PDB entry 1SDE | X-ray diffraction, 1.15 A resolution | chain A

== Chain A ==
Name: D-alanyl-D-alanine carboxypeptidase
From: Streptomyces sp
Notes: EC 3.4.16.4
UniProtKB: P15555 (DAC_STRSR); residues 1-347 here correspond to UniProt positions 32-378 (UniProt number = residue number + 31)
Chain sequence (347 residues; numbered 1 to 347; the number before each row is that of its first residue):
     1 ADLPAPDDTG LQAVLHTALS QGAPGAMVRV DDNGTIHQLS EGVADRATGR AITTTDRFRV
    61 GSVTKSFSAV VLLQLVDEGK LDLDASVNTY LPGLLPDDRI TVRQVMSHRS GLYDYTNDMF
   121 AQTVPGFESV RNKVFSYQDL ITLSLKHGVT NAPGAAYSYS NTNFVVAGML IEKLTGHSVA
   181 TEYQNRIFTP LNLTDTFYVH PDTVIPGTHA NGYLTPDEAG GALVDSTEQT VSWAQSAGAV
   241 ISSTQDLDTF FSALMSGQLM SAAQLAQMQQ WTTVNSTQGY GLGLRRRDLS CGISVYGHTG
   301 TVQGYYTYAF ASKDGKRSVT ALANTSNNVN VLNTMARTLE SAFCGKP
Unresolved in the structure: 1-2
Disulfide bonds: Cys291-Cys344
Covalent attachments: 2-[(dioxidophosphino)oxy]benzoate (2PB) linked to Ser62
Small-molecule neighbours: 2PB (2-[(dioxidophosphino)oxy]benzoate): Gly61, Lys65, Tyr159, Asn161, Trp233, Arg285, His298, Thr299, Gly300, Thr301, Val302
Curated features (UniProtKB/Swiss-Prot):
  - active site: Ser62 (Acyl-ester intermediate)
  - binding site (substrate): Phe120 to Thr123, Tyr159 to Asn161, Arg285, Thr299 to Thr301, Ser326, Asn327

== In short ==
Covalently linked compound 2PB: at Ser62. From UniProt: active-site residue Ser62 and 13 substrate-binding
residues.
Chain A is D-alanyl-D-alanine carboxypeptidase (Streptomyces sp); the structure, Toward Better Antibiotics:
Crystal Structure Of D-Ala-D-Ala Peptidase inhibited by a novel bicyclic phosphate inhibitor, was determined
by X-ray diffraction together with 1SCW from the same study.
